PDB entry 1LMW | X-ray diffraction, 2.50 A resolution | chains A and B

== Chain A ==
Name: Urokinase-type plasminogen activator
Source organism: Homo sapiens
Notes: EC 3.4.21.73
UniProt: P00749 (UROK_HUMAN); residues -11 to 11 here correspond to UniProt positions 156-178 (UniProt number = residue number + 167)
Amino-acid sequence (23 residues; row label = number of the first residue in the row; numbers below 1 keep their minus sign (Lys-11 is residue -11)):
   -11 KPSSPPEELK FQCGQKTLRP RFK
Disordered / not traced: -11 to 0, 10-11
UniProt features mapped onto this chain:
  - site: Phe10, Lys11 (Cleavage)
  - modified residue: Ser-9 (Phosphoserine)

== Chain B ==
Name: Urokinase-type plasminogen activator
Source organism: Homo sapiens
Notes: EC 3.4.21.73
UniProt: P00749 (UROK_HUMAN); the construct lacks a stretch of the UniProt sequence and is renumbered around it, so the offset changes along the chain: 16-37 = UniProt 179-200; 38-60 = UniProt 205-227; 63-97 = UniProt 234-268; 98-110 = UniProt 271-283; 5 more segments
Amino-acid sequence (253 residues; numbered 16 to 250 plus 19 insertion-coded residues; 1 number in that range is skipped by the numbering (no residue carries it; nothing is unmodelled there); the number before each row is that of its first residue; a row labelled like 37A-37D holds insertion residues (37A, then the next letters in order)):
    16 IIGGEFTTIE NQPWFAAIYR RH
37A-37D RGGS
    38 VTYVCGGSLM SPCWVISATH CFI
60A-60C DYP
    61 KK
   62A E
    63 DYIVYLGRSR LNSNTQGEMK FEVENLILHK DYSAD
97A-97B TL
    98 AHHNDIALLK IRS
110A-110D KEGR
   111 CAQPSRTIQT ICLPSMYNDP QFGTSCEITG FGKENSTDYL YPEQLKMTVV KLISHRECQQ
170A-170B PH
   171 YYGSEVTTKM LCAAD
185A-185B PQ
   186 WKTDSCQGDS GGPLVCSLQG RMTLTGIVSW GRG
   220 CALK
  223A D
   224 KPGVYTRVSH FLPWIRSHTK EENGLAL
Disordered / not traced: 246-250
Disulfide bonds: Cys42-Cys58, Cys50-Cys111, Cys136-Cys201, Cys168-Cys182, Cys191-Cys220
Residues lining bound ligands: EGRCMK (0GJ; L-alpha-glutamyl-N-{(1S)-4-{[amino(iminio)methyl]amino}-1-[(1S)-2-chloro-1-hydroxyethyl]butyl}glycinamide): His57, Leu97B, His99, Asp189, Ser190, Cys191, Gln192, Gly193, Asp194, Ser195, Val213, Ser214, Trp215, Gly216, Arg217, Gly218, Cys220, Gly226
UniProt features mapped onto this chain:
  - active site (Charge relay system): His57, Asp102, Ser195
  - modified residue: Ser146 (Phosphoserine)
  - glycosylation: Asn145 (N-linked (GlcNAc...) asparagine)
From the paper describing this entry:
  - catalytic residues: His57, Ser195
  - post-translational modification sites: Asn145 (citing earlier work)
  - contacts within the chain: Ile16-Asp194
  - mutagenesis - C111Y: decreased catalytic activity (citing earlier work)
  - binding site for EGRCMK: His57, Leu97B, His99, Asp189, Ser195, Gly216, Arg217, Gly218
  - specificity-determining residues: Leu97B, Ala98, Asp189
  - specificity-determining residues: Val41 (proposed by the authors, not directly observed)

== How chain A and chain B interact ==
Pairs across the interface (14; chain A residue first):
  Cys1(A) - Thr120(B)
  Cys1(A) - Ile121(B)
  Cys1(A) - Cys122(B)  disulfide
  Gly2(A) - Thr120(B)  hydrogen bond (backbone-backbone)
  Gly2(A) - Cys122(B)  hydrogen bond (backbone-side chain)
  Gly2(A) - Met207(B)
  Gln3(A) - Gln119(B)  hydrogen bond
  Lys4(A) - Asn26(B)
  Lys4(A) - Trp29(B)
  Lys4(A) - Glu137(B)  salt bridge
  Lys4(A) - Met207(B)  hydrogen bond
  Thr5(A) - Arg116(B)
  Arg7(A) - Glu25(B)  salt bridge
  Arg7(A) - Arg116(B)
Also at the interface, not in a pair above, chain B (11 interface residues in all): Arg206
Inter-chain disulfides: Cys1(A)-Cys122(B)

== Overview ==
6 residues of chain A and 11 residues of chain B are in contact; the contacts include 1 disulfide bond, 4
hydrogen bonds and 2 salt bridges. Polar contacts include Lys4(A)-Glu137(B), Arg7(A)-Glu25(B) and
Gly2(A)-Cys122(B). Ligands of chain B: EGRCMK. From the paper: catalytic residues His57(B) and Ser195(B);
C111Y of chain B reduces catalytic activity.
Here chain A is Urokinase-type plasminogen activator and chain B is Urokinase-type plasminogen activator, both
from Homo sapiens. Entry 1LMW (LMW U-PA Structure complexed with EGRCMK (GLU-GLY-ARG Chloromethyl Ketone)) was
determined by X-ray diffraction.
